6TIY - chains C and E of the 5 polymer chains in the assembly; structure by X-ray diffraction, 2.29 A resolution.

Chain C:
Protein: Tubulin alpha-1 chain
Source organism: Drosophila melanogaster
UniProt: P06603 (TBA1_DROME); residue numbers follow UniProt; this construct covers 1-450
Chain sequence (450 residues; each row starts with the number of its first residue):
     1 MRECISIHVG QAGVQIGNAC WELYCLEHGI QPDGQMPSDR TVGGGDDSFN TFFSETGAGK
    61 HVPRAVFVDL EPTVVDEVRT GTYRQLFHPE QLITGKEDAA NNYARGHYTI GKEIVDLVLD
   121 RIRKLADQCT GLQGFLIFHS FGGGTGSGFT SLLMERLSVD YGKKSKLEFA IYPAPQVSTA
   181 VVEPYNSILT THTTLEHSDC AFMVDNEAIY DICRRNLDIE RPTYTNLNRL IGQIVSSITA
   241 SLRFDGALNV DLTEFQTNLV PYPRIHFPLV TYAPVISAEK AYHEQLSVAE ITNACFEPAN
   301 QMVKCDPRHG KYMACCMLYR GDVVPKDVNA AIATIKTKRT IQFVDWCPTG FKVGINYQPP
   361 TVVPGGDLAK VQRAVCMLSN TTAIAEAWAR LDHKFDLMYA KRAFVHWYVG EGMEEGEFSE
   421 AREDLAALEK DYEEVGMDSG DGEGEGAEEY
Not modelled in the structure: 39-44, 441-450
Differences from the reference sequence: engineered mutation R40 (Lys in P06603)
Ligand contacts: GTP (guanosine-5'-triphosphate): G10, Q11, A12, Q15, I16, D69, D98, A99, A100, N101, S140, G142, G143, G144, T145, G146, I171, P173, V177, S178, T179, E183, N206, Y224, L227, N228, I231
UniProt features mapped onto this chain:
  - active site: E254
  - binding site (GTP): Q11, E71, S140, G144, T145, T179, N206, N228
  - binding site (Mg(2+)): E71
  - site: Y450 (Involved in polymerization)

Chain E:
Protein: Stathmin-4
Source organism: Rattus norvegicus
UniProt: P63043 (STMN4_RAT); residues 4-145 here correspond to UniProt positions 48-189 (UniProt number = residue number + 44)
Chain sequence (143 residues; row label = number of the first residue in the row):
     3 MADMEVIELN KATSGQSWEV ILKPPSFDGV PEFNASLPRR RDPSLEEIQK KLEAAEERRK
    63 YQEAELLKHL AEKREHEREV IQKAIEENNN FIKMAKEKLA QKMESNKENR EAHLAAMLER
   123 LQEKDKHAEE VRKNKELKEE ASR
Not modelled in the structure: 3, 35-43
Differences from the reference sequence: initiating methionine (3); engineered mutation A4 (Ser48 in P63043), A14 (Cys58 in P63043), W20 (Phe64 in P63043)
UniProt features mapped onto this chain:
  - modified residue: S46 (Phosphoserine)

Interface between chain C and chain E:
Residue-residue contacts - 33 pairs, chain C then chain E:
  H107(C) with K104(E); M105(E)
  Y108(C) with K104(E); M105(E), hydrophobic; N108(E)
  T109(C) with R112(E)
  K112(C) with M105(E)
  E155(C) with L101(E); K104(E), salt bridge
  R156(C) with L101(E)
  S158(C) with F93(E); I94(E)
  V159(C) with I94(E); A97(E); K98(E)
  G162(C) with N90(E); F93(E); I94(E)
  K163(C) with E89(E); N90(E), hydrogen bond (backbone-side chain); F93(E)
  T193(C) with K104(E)
  E196(C) with K100(E), salt bridge
  H197(C) with F93(E)
  V409(C) with H115(E), hydrogen bond (backbone-side chain)
  G410(C) with R112(E)
  E411(C) with N108(E), hydrogen bond (backbone-side chain); R112(E), salt bridge
  G412(C) with N108(E), hydrogen bond (backbone-side chain); N111(E); R112(E)
  M413(C) with N108(E)
  E414(C) with N111(E)
Interface residues without a listed pair, chain C (22 interface residues in all): Y103, L152, E417
Interface residues without a listed pair, chain E (15 interface residues in all): S107

Summary:
22 residues of chain C and 15 residues of chain E are in contact; the contacts include 4 hydrogen bonds and 3
salt bridges. Among the polar pairs are E155(C)-K104(E), E196(C)-K100(E) and E411(C)-R112(E). Bound to chain
C: GTP.
Chain C is Tubulin alpha-1 chain (Drosophila melanogaster) and chain E is Stathmin-4 (Rattus norvegicus); the
structure, Drosophila gmpcpp-tubulin, was determined by X-ray diffraction, deposited together with 6TIS, 6TIU
and 6TIZ.
